PDB entry 6NES | X-ray diffraction, 1.75 A resolution | chains A and B

Chain A (and B):
Protein: FAD-dependent monooxygenase tropB
From: Talaromyces stipitatus (strain ATCC 10500 / CBS 375.48 / QM 6759 / NRRL 1006)
Notes: chain B of this document is another copy of the same molecule, construct and numbering; everything in this record applies to it too
UniProt: B8M9J8 (TROPB_TALSN); residues 1-447 here = UniProt positions 1-447
Amino-acid sequence (447 residues; each row starts with the number of its first residue):
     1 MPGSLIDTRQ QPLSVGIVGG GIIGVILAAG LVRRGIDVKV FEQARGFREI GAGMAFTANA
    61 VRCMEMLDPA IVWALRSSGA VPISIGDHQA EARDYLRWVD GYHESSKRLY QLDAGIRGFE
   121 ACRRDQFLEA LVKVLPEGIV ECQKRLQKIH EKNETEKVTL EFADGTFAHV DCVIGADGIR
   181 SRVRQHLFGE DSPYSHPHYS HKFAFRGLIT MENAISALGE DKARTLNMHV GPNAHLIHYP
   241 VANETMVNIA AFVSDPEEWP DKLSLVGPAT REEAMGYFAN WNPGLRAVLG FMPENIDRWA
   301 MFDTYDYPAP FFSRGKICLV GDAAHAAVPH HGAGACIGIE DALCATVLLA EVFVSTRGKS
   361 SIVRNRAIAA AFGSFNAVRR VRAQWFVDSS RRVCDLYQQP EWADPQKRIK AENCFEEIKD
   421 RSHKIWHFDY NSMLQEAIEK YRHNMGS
Disordered / not traced: 1-10, 81-86 (chain B: 1-10, 47, 83-88)
Swiss-Prot annotation at these positions:
  - active site: R206, Y239
  - binding site (FAD): E42, A55, R124, D322, A335
  - glycosylation (N-linked (GlcNAc...) asparagine): N153, N243
  - mutagenesis: R206 (R206E/Q: Abolishes the catalytic activity), H235 (H235A: Converts 10% of substrate to dearomatized product), Y239 (Y239F: Abolishes the catalytic activity), H330 (H330A: Converts 11% of substrate to dearomatized product), H331 (H331A: Converts 71% of substrate to dearomatized product)
Small-molecule neighbours:
  - FAD (flavin-adenine dinucleotide): V18, G19, G20, G21, I22, I23, G24, F41, E42, Q43, R48, E49, M54, A55, F56, R124, K144, R145, L146, A176, D177, G178, I179, R182, R206, W299, V320, G321, D322, P329, G332, A333, G334, A335, C336
  - hexane-1,6-diol (HEZ), molecule 1: G20, E42, G46, F47, L128, V132, V140, C142
  - hexane-1,6-diol (HEZ), molecule 2: G53, M54, A55, A121, C122, Y239, P240

How chain A and chain B interact:
Residue-residue contacts (51; chain A residue first):
  R33(A) with R33(B); D68(B), salt bridge; P69(B); A70(B), hydrogen bond (backbone-backbone); V134(B)
  R34(A) with E65(B), salt bridge; P69(B); W73(B)
  G35(A) with W73(B)
  E65(A) with R34(B), salt bridge
  M66(A) with M66(B), hydrophobic; P69(B)
  L67(A) with P69(B)
  D68(A) with R33(B), salt bridge
  P69(A) with R33(B); R34(B); M66(B); L67(B); P69(B)
  A70(A) with R33(B)
  W73(A) with R34(B); G35(B)
  R76(A) with V354(B); R357(B), hydrogen bond (backbone-side chain)
  D87(A) with G358(B), hydrogen bond (backbone-backbone); K359(B)
  H88(A) with K359(B); S360(B), hydrogen bond; V363(B)
  Q89(A) with K359(B)
  E91(A) with S355(B); R442(B), salt bridge
  I116(A) with R442(B)
  R117(A) with E351(B), salt bridge; S355(B); R442(B)
  V134(A) with R33(B)
  E351(A) with R117(B), salt bridge
  V354(A) with R76(B); R117(B)
  S355(A) with E91(B); R117(B)
  R357(A) with R76(B), hydrogen bond (side chain-backbone); G79(B); A80(B); V81(B)
  K359(A) with Q89(B)
  V363(A) with Q89(B)
  N431(A) with N431(B)
  R442(A) with I116(B); R117(B)
Also at the interface, not in a pair above, chain A (28 interface residues in all): A80, V347

Overview:
28 residues of chain A and 29 residues of chain B are in contact, with 5 hydrogen bonds and 7 salt bridges.
Polar pairs include R33(A)-D68(B), R34(A)-E65(B) and E91(A)-R442(B). Ligands of chain A: hexane-1,6-diol and
flavin-adenine dinucleotide.
Both chains are FAD-dependent monooxygenase tropB (Talaromyces stipitatus (strain ATCC 10500 / CBS 375.48 / QM
6759 / NRRL 1006)). Entry 6NES (FAD-dependent monooxygenase TropB from T. stipitatus) was determined by X-ray
diffraction together with 6NET, 6NEU and 6NEV from the same study.
